1L82 - chain A; structure by X-ray diffraction, 2.10 A resolution.

Chain A:
Name: T4 lysozyme
Organism: Enterobacteria phage T4
Notes: EC 3.2.1.17
Reference sequence: P00720 (LYCV_BPT4); residue numbers follow UniProt; this construct covers 1-164
Chain sequence (164 residues; each row starts with the number of its first residue):
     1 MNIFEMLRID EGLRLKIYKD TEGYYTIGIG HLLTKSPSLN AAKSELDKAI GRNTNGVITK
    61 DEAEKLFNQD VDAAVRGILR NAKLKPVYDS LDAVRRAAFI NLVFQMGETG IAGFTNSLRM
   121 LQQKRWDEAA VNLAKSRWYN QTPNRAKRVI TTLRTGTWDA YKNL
Not modelled in the structure: 163-164
Sequence notes: conflict Thr-54 (Cys in P00720), Ala-97 (Cys in P00720), Phe-99 (Leu in P00720), Leu-102 (Met in P00720), Ile-111 (Val in P00720), Leu-153 (Phe in P00720)
Swiss-Prot annotation at these positions:
  - active site (Proton donor/acceptor): Glu-11, Asp-20
  - binding site (substrate): Leu-32, Phe-104, Ser-117, Asn-132
  - mutagenesis: Glu-11 (E11A/F/H/M/N: Complete loss of enzymatic activity; E11N: Loss of 84% of enzymatic activity; E11Q: Complete loss of activity), Asp-20 (D20A/N/S/T: Complete loss of enzymatic activity; D20C: Nearly no effet on specific enzymatic activity; D20E/Q: Loss of 99% of enzymatic activity), Thr-26 (T26E: Complete loss of activity at neutral pH; covalently bound substrate; T26H: Facilitates transglycosylation more effectively than hydrolysis; covalently bound substrate), Gly-30 (G30A: Almost complete loss of enzymatic activity; G30F: Almost complete loss of enzymatic activity. The enzyme is destabilized by 1.5 kcal/mol), Ser-117 (S117F: 10-fold decrease in enzymatic activity; S117I: 500-fold decrease in enzymatic activity; S117V: 50-fold decrease in enzymatic activity), Asn-132 (N132I: 5-fold decrease in enzymatic activity; N132M/F: 2-fold decrease in enzymatic activity)

Overview:
From UniProt: active-site residues Glu-11 and Asp-20, 4 substrate-binding residues and 6 mutagenesis sites.
Chain A is T4 lysozyme (Enterobacteria phage T4); the structure, Design and structural analysis of alternative
hydrophobic core packing arrangements in bacteriophage T4 lysozyme, was determined by X-ray diffraction (same
publication as 1L77, 1L79, 1L80, 1L81 and 2L78).
